PDB entry 4NNK | X-ray diffraction, 2.31 A resolution | chain A

# Chain A
Name: 30S ribosomal protein S1
Organism: Mycobacterium tuberculosis
Notes: engineered mutation(s): Y418F
Reference sequence: P9WH43 (RS1_MYCTU); residue numbers follow UniProt; this construct covers 285-434
Chain sequence (159 residues; row label = number of the first residue in the row):
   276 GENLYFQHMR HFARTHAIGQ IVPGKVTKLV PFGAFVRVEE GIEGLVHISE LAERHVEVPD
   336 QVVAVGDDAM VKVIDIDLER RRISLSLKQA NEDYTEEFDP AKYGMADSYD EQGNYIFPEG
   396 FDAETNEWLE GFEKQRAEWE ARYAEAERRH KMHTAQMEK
Differences from the reference sequence: expression tag (276-284)
Swiss-Prot annotation at these positions:
  - mutagenesis: K303 (K303A: 2.5-fold decrease in binding of POA, decreased binding of tmRNA (expressed as residues 285-481)), F307 to F310 (Complete loss of POA binding, significantly decreased binding of tmRNA (expressed as residues 285-481)), F307 (F307A: 2.5-fold decrease in binding of POA, decreased binding of tmRNA (expressed as residues 285-481)), F310 (F310G: 3-fold decrease in binding of POA, decreased binding of tmRNA (expressed as residues 285-481)), R357 (R357A: 2.7-fold decrease in binding of POA, decreased binding of tmRNA (expressed as residues 285-481))

# Summary
From UniProt: 6 mutagenesis sites.
Chain A is 30S ribosomal protein S1 (Mycobacterium tuberculosis); the structure, Structural basis for
targeting the ribosomal protein S1 of Mycobacterium tuberculosis by pyrazinamide, was determined by X-ray
diffraction, deposited together with 4NNG, 4NNH and 4NNI.
